PDB entry 2ZFL | X-ray diffraction, 2.70 A resolution | chain A

[Chain A]
Name: Kinesin-like protein KIF1A, Kinesin heavy chain isoform 5C
Organism: Mus musculus
Notes: fragment: KIF1A (residues 1-355), KIF5C (residues 329-334)
Reference sequence: chimeric construct of P33173, P28738: residues 1-355 from P33173 (KIF1A_MOUSE) positions 1-355 (same numbers); residues 356-361 from P28738 positions 329-334 (UniProt number = residue number - 27)
Amino-acid sequence (366 residues; each row starts with the number of its first residue):
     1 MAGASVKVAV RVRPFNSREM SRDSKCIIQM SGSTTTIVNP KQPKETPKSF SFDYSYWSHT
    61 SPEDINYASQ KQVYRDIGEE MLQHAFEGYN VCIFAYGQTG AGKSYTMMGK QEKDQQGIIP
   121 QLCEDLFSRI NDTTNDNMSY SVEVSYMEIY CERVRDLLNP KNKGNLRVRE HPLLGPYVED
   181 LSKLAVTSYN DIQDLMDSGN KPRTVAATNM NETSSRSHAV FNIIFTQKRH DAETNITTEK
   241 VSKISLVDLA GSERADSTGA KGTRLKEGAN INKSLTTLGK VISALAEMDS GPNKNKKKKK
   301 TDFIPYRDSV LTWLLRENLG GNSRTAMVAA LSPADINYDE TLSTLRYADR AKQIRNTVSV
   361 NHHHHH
Disordered / not traced: 1-3, 163, 205-208, 234, 254-269, 287-302, 319-320, 357-366
Construct notes: expression tag (362-366)
Small-molecule neighbours: ADP (adenosine-5'-diphosphate): R11, R13, P14, S58, Y67, Q98, T99, G100, A101, G102, K103, S104, Y105, K110

[In short]
Chain A binds ADP.
Chain A is Kinesin-like protein KIF1A, Kinesin heavy chain isoform 5C (Mus musculus); the structure, Crystal
Structure of the Kif1A Motor Domain during Mg release: Mg-releasing Transition-3, was determined by X-ray
diffraction, deposited together with 2ZFI, 2ZFJ, 2ZFK and 2ZFM.
